Entry 6X62 (electron microscopy, 3.50 A resolution); this record covers chains GC and HC of the 117 polymer chains in the assembly.

[Chain GC (and HC)]
Name: DotC
From: Legionella pneumophila
Notes: chain HC of this document is another copy of the same molecule, construct and numbering; everything in this record applies to it too
UniProt: O52184 (O52184_LEGPN); residues 1-303 here = UniProt positions 1-303
Sequence (303 residues; numbered 1 to 303; the number before each row is that of its first residue):
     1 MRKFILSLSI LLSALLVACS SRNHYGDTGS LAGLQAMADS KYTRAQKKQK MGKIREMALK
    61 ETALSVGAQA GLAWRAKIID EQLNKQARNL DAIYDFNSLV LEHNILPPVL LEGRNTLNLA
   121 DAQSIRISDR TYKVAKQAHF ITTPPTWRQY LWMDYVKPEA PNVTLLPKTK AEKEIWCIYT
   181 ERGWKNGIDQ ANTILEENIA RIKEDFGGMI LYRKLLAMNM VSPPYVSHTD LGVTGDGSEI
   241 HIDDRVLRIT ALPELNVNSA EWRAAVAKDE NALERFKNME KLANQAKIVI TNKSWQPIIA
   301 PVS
Disordered / not traced: 1-57, 162-172, 269-303

[Interface between chain GC and chain HC]
Contacting residue pairs (50; chain GC residue first):
  Leu117(GC) with Thr142(HC)
  Leu119(GC) with Phe140(HC)
  Ala122(GC) with His139(HC); Phe140(HC)
  Gln123(GC) with Phe140(HC); Arg248(HC); Ile249(HC), hydrogen bond (backbone-backbone); Leu252(HC)
  Ser124(GC) with Phe140(HC); Leu247(HC); Arg248(HC)
  Ile125(GC) with Phe140(HC), hydrophobic; Val246(HC); Leu247(HC), hydrogen bond (backbone-backbone)
  Arg126(GC) with Asp244(HC), salt bridge; Arg245(HC); Val246(HC)
  Ile127(GC) with Asp243(HC); Asp244(HC); Arg245(HC), hydrogen bond (backbone-backbone)
  Ser128(GC) with His241(HC); Asp243(HC); Asp244(HC)
  Asp129(GC) with Asp243(HC), hydrogen bond (backbone-backbone)
  Arg130(GC) with Ile240(HC); His241(HC); Ile242(HC), hydrogen bond (backbone-backbone)
  Thr131(GC) with Ile240(HC); His241(HC)
  Tyr132(GC) with Ser238(HC); Glu239(HC); Ile240(HC), hydrogen bond (backbone-backbone); Ile242(HC), hydrophobic
  Lys133(GC) with Ser238(HC); Glu239(HC)
  Val134(GC) with Gly237(HC); Ser238(HC), hydrogen bond (backbone-backbone)
  Glu254(GC) with Gly237(HC); Ser238(HC)
  Leu255(GC) with Gly237(HC), hydrogen bond (backbone-backbone); Glu239(HC); Ile240(HC)
  Val257(GC) with Val233(HC); Gly235(HC); Asp236(HC); Ile240(HC), hydrophobic
  Ser259(GC) with Val233(HC)
  Trp262(GC) with Val233(HC), hydrophobic; Ile240(HC), hydrophobic; Ile242(HC), hydrophobic

[In short]
Chain GC and chain HC each contribute 20 residues to their interface, with 8 hydrogen bonds and 1 salt bridge.
Polar pairs include Arg126(GC)-Asp244(HC), Gln123(GC)-Ile249(HC) and Ile125(GC)-Leu247(HC).
Both chains are DotC (Legionella pneumophila). Entry 6X62 (Legionella pneumophila Dot T4SS OMC) was determined
by electron microscopy, deposited together with 6X66, 6X64 and 6X65.
